PDB entry 6B9I | X-ray diffraction, 1.93 A resolution | chain A

[Chain A]
Molecule: Fatty acid Kinase (Fak) B1
Organism: Staphylococcus aureus
UniProt: X5EH37 (X5EH37_STAAU); residue numbers follow UniProt; this construct covers 1-288
Sequence (288 residues; numbered 1 to 288; the number before each row is that of its first residue):
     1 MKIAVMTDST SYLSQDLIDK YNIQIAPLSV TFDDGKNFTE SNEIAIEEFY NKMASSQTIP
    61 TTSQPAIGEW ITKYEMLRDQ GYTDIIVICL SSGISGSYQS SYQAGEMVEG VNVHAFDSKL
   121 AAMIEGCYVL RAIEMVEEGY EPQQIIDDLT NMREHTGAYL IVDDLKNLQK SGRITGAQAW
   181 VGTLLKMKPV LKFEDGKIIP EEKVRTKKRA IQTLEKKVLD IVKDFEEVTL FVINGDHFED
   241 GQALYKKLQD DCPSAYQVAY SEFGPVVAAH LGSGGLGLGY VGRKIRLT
Unresolved in the structure: 182-186
Ligand contacts: (14S)-14-methylhexadecanoic acid (D0G): Leu28, Thr62, Ser63, Gln64, Leu90, Ile94, Ser95, Gly96, Leu120, Ala121, Ile124, Ala158, Tyr159, Leu160, Leu168, Arg173, Phe193, Ile198, Phe231, Ile233, Phe263, Val266, Val267, His270, Leu271, Gly277, Leu278, Gly279

[In short]
Ligands of chain A: (14S)-14-methylhexadecanoic acid.
Chain A is Fatty acid Kinase (Fak) B1 (Staphylococcus aureus); the structure, The crystal structure of the
Staphylococcus aureus Fatty acid Kinase (Fak) B1 protein loaded with 14-Methylhexadecanoic ..., was determined
by X-ray diffraction (same publication as 5WOO and 6ALW).
